8SN0 - chains E and I of the 12 polymer chains in the assembly; structure by electron microscopy, 3.20 A resolution.

Chain E:
Protein: Histone H3.1
Organism: Homo sapiens
UniProt: P68431 (H31_HUMAN); residues 0-135 here correspond to UniProt positions 1-136 (UniProt number = residue number + 1)
Sequence (140 residues; numbered -4 to 135; the number before each row is that of its first residue; numbers below 1 keep their minus sign (Gly-4 is residue -4)):
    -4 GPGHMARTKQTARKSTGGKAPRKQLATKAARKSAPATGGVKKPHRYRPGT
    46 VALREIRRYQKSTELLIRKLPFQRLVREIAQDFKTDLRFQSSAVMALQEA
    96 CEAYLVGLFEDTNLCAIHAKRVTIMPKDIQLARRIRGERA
Unresolved in the structure: -4 to 36
Sequence notes: expression tag (-4 to -1)
Swiss-Prot annotation at these positions:
  - modified residue: Arg2 (Asymmetric dimethylarginine), Thr3 (Phosphothreonine), Lys4 (Allysine), Gln5 (5-glutamyl dopamine), Thr6 (Phosphothreonine), Arg8 (Citrulline), Lys9 (N6,N6,N6-trimethyllysine), Ser10 (ADP-ribosylserine), Thr11 (Phosphothreonine), Lys14 (N6-(2-hydroxyisobutyryl)lysine), Arg17 (Asymmetric dimethylarginine), Lys18 (N6-(2-hydroxyisobutyryl)lysine), Lys23 (N6-(2-hydroxyisobutyryl)lysine), Arg26 (Citrulline), Lys27 (N6,N6,N6-trimethyllysine), Ser28 (ADP-ribosylserine), Lys36 (N6,N6,N6-trimethyllysine), Lys37 (N6-methyllysine), Tyr41 (Phosphotyrosine), Lys56 (N6,N6,N6-trimethyllysine) and 8 more in UniProt
  - lipidation: Lys18 (N6-decanoyllysine)

Chain I:
Molecule: 147-nt DNA strand
Organism: Homo sapiens
Sequence (147 nucleotides; each row starts with the number of its first residue; numbers below 1 keep their minus sign (DA-73 is residue -73)):
   -73 ATCGAGAATCCCGGTGCCGAGGCCGCTCAATTGGTCGTAGACAGCTCTAG
   -23 CACCGCTTAAACGCACGTACGCGCTGTCCCCCGCGTTTTAACCGCCAAGG
    27 GGATTACTCCCTAGTCTCCAGGCACGTGTCAGATATATACATCCGAT

How chain E and chain I interact:
Contacting residue pairs - 19 pairs, chain E then chain I:
  His39(E) - DA-67(I)  sugar contact
  Arg40(E) - DG9(I)  hydrogen bond to the base
  Arg40(E) - DC10(I)  hydrogen bond to the sugar
  Tyr41(E) - DG9(I)  sugar contact
  Tyr41(E) - DC10(I)  hydrogen bond to the phosphate
  Pro43(E) - DC8(I)  phosphate contact
  Pro43(E) - DG9(I)  sugar contact
  Gly44(E) - DG9(I)  hydrogen bond to the phosphate
  Val46(E) - DG9(I)  hydrogen bond to the phosphate
  Ala47(E) - DG9(I)  hydrogen bond to the phosphate
  Arg49(E) - DA-66(I)  sugar contact
  Arg49(E) - DT-65(I)  phosphate contact
  Arg63(E) - DA17(I)  phosphate contact
  Arg63(E) - DC18(I)  salt bridge to the phosphate
  Lys64(E) - DC18(I)  hydrogen bond to the phosphate
  Leu65(E) - DA17(I)  phosphate contact
  Leu65(E) - DC18(I)  hydrogen bond to the phosphate
  Arg69(E) - DA17(I)  salt bridge to the phosphate
  Arg83(E) - DG27(I)  sugar contact
Also at the interface, not in a pair above, chain E (16 interface residues in all): Arg42, Thr45, Pro66
Also at the interface, not in a pair above, chain I (10 interface residues in all): DG26

Summary:
16 residues of chain E and 10 residues of chain I are in contact, with 8 hydrogen bonds and 2 salt bridges.
Among the polar pairs are Arg40(E)-DG9(I), Arg40(E)-DC10(I) and Tyr41(E)-DC10(I).
Chain E is Histone H3.1 and chain I is a 147-nt DNA strand, both from Homo sapiens; the structure, Cryo-EM
structure of the human nucleosome core particle in complex with RNF168 and UbcH5c~Ub (UbcH5c chemically ...,
was determined by electron microscopy, deposited together with 8SMW, 8SMX, 8SMY, 8SMZ, 8SN1, 8SN2 and 3
further entries.
